Entry 9QB3 (electron microscopy, 3.90 A resolution); this record covers chains G and B of the 20 polymer chains in the assembly.

Chain G:
Molecule: H/ACA ribonucleoprotein complex subunit DKC1
Source organism: Homo sapiens
Notes: EC 5.4.99.-
UniProtKB: O60832 (DKC1_HUMAN); residues 1-514 here = UniProt positions 1-514
Sequence (514 residues; row label = number of the first residue in the row):
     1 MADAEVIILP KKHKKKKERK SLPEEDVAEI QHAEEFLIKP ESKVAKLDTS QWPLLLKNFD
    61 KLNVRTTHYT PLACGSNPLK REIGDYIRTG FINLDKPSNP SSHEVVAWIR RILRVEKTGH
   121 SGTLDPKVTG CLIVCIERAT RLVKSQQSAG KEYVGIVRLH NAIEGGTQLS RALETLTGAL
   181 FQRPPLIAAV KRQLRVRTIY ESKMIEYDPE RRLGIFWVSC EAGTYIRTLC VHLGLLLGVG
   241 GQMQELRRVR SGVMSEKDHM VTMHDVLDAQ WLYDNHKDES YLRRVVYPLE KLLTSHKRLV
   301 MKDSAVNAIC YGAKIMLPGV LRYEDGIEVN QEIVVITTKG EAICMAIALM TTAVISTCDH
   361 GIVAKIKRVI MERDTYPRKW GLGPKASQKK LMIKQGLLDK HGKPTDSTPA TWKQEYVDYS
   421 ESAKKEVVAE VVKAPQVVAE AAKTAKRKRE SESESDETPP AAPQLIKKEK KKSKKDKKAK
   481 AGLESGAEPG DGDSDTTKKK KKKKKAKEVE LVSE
Not modelled in the structure: 1-42, 396-514
From the paper describing this entry:
  - mutagenesis - R158W/R211A/R212A, R158W/R211D/R212D, R211D/R212D: decreased binding to incorporation into telomerase
  - mutagenesis - R158W, R211A/R212A: decreased binding to telomerase incorporation
  - mutagenesis - R158W/R211D/R212D: decreased binding to hTR

Chain B:
Molecule: hTR, human telomerase RNA
Source organism: Homo sapiens
Sequence (451 nucleotides; row label = number of the first residue in the row; note: 3 numbers in that range are skipped by the numbering (no residue carries them; nothing is unmodelled there); a row labelled like 397A-397C holds insertion residues (397A, then the next letters in order)):
     1 GGGUUGCGGA GGGUGGGCCU GGGAGGGGUG GUGGCCAUUU UUUGUCUAAC CCUAACUGAG
    61 AAGGGCGUAG GCGCCGUGCU UUUGCUCCCC GCGCGCUGUU UUUCUCGCUG ACUUUCAGCG
   121 GGCGGAAAAG CCUCGGCCUG CCGCCUUCCA CCGUUCAUUC UAGAGCAAAC AAAAAAUGUC
   181 AGCUGCUGGC CCGUUCGCCC CUCCCGGGGA CCUGCGGCGG GUCGCCUGCC CAGCCCCCGA
   241 ACCCCGCCUG GAGGCCGCGG UCGGCCCGGG GCUUCUCCGG AGGCACCCAC UGCCACCGCG
   301 AAGAGUUGGG CUCUGUCAGC CGCGGGUCUC UCGGGGGCGA GGGCGAGGUU CAGGCCUUUC
   361 AGGCCGCAGG AAGAGGAACG GAGCGAGUCC CCGC
   397 G
397A-397C CGC
   399 GGCGCGAUUC CCUGAGCUGU GGGACGUGCA CCCAGGACUC GGCUCACACA UGC
Not modelled in the structure: 1-17, 32-194, 248-321, 356-361, 397A-397C, 439, 451

Chain G / chain B interface:
Residue-residue contacts - 97 pairs, chain G then chain B:
  His-68(G) / G450(B)  stacking on the base
  Asn-99(G) / G400(B)  phosphate contact
  Asn-99(G) / C401(B)  phosphate contact
  His-103(G) / C394(B)  hydrogen bond to the base
  His-103(G) / C429(B)  hydrogen bond to the sugar
  Glu-104(G) / G399(B)  hydrogen bond to the base
  Glu-104(G) / G400(B)  hydrogen bond to the sugar
  Glu-104(G) / C429(B)  sugar contact
  Trp-108(G) / G400(B)  sugar contact
  Arg-110(G) / C430(B)  salt bridge to the phosphate
  Arg-111(G) / A428(B)  hydrogen bond to the sugar
  Arg-111(G) / C429(B)  salt bridge to the phosphate
  Lys-117(G) / A432(B)  phosphate contact
  Lys-117(G) / G433(B)  salt bridge to the phosphate
  Thr-118(G) / A432(B)  sugar contact
  Thr-140(G) / A432(B)  sugar contact
  Thr-140(G) / G433(B)  phosphate contact
  Arg-141(G) / G383(B)  phosphate contact
  Arg-141(G) / C384(B)  salt bridge to the phosphate
  Val-143(G) / G433(B)  sugar contact
  Lys-144(G) / G433(B)  sugar contact
  Lys-144(G) / G434(B)  sugar contact
  Gln-147(G) / A432(B)  base contact
  Pro-185(G) / G393(B)  base contact
  Ile-187(G) / C392(B)  base contact
  Ile-187(G) / G393(B)  sugar contact
  Arg-192(G) / C392(B)  salt bridge to the phosphate
  Arg-192(G) / G393(B)  salt bridge to the phosphate
  Arg-195(G) / C392(B)  salt bridge to the phosphate
  Tyr-225(G) / G393(B)  hydrogen bond to the phosphate
  Arg-227(G) / G393(B)  base contact
  Thr-228(G) / G393(B)  hydrogen bond to the base
  Met-301(G) / A448(B)  base contact
  Lys-302(G) / A448(B)  sugar contact
  Lys-302(G) / U449(B)  salt bridge to the phosphate
  Ser-304(G) / A448(B)  sugar contact
  Ser-304(G) / U449(B)  hydrogen bond to the phosphate
  Ala-305(G) / A448(B)  base contact
  Ala-308(G) / A446(B)  sugar contact
  Ala-308(G) / A448(B)  base contact
  Cys-310(G) / A382(B)  hydrogen bond to the sugar
  Tyr-311(G) / G381(B)  hydrogen bond to the base
  Tyr-311(G) / A382(B)  sugar contact
  Tyr-311(G) / C443(B)  sugar contact
  Tyr-311(G) / A444(B)  sugar contact
  Tyr-311(G) / A446(B)  hydrogen bond to the base
  Gly-312(G) / G381(B)  hydrogen bond to the sugar
  Gly-312(G) / A382(B)  sugar contact
  Gly-312(G) / A446(B)  base contact
  Ala-313(G) / A378(B)  base contact
  Ala-313(G) / A446(B)  base contact
  Ala-313(G) / A448(B)  base contact
  Lys-314(G) / A378(B)  hydrogen bond to the base
  Lys-314(G) / C379(B)  hydrogen bond to the base
  Lys-314(G) / G381(B)  salt bridge to the phosphate
  Lys-314(G) / A448(B)  hydrogen bond to the base
  Met-316(G) / A378(B)  base contact
  Met-316(G) / C447(B)  base contact
  Met-316(G) / A448(B)  hydrogen bond to the base
  Pro-318(G) / A377(B)  base contact
  Pro-318(G) / C447(B)  base contact
  Gly-319(G) / A448(B)  base contact
  Asp-359(G) / A377(B)  hydrogen bond to the base
  His-360(G) / A377(B)  salt bridge to the phosphate
  His-360(G) / C447(B)  base contact
  Gly-361(G) / C447(B)  hydrogen bond to the base
  Ile-362(G) / C379(B)  base contact
  Ile-366(G) / A382(B)  sugar contact
  Arg-368(G) / G383(B)  salt bridge to the phosphate
  Arg-368(G) / C384(B)  salt bridge to the phosphate
  Arg-368(G) / G434(B)  salt bridge to the phosphate
  Val-369(G) / A382(B)  phosphate contact
  Val-369(G) / G383(B)  hydrogen bond to the phosphate
  Arg-373(G) / G381(B)  base contact
  Arg-373(G) / A382(B)  hydrogen bond to the base
  Arg-373(G) / G383(B)  hydrogen bond to the sugar
  Arg-373(G) / C443(B)  hydrogen bond to the base
  Arg-378(G) / C443(B)  phosphate contact
  Arg-378(G) / A444(B)  salt bridge to the phosphate
  Lys-379(G) / U449(B)  base contact
  Trp-380(G) / A444(B)  phosphate contact
  Trp-380(G) / C445(B)  hydrogen bond to the phosphate
  Trp-380(G) / A446(B)  sugar contact
  Trp-380(G) / C447(B)  phosphate contact
  Trp-380(G) / A448(B)  base contact
  Gly-381(G) / A446(B)  phosphate contact
  Gly-381(G) / C447(B)  hydrogen bond to the phosphate
  Leu-382(G) / U449(B)  sugar contact
  Gly-383(G) / A448(B)  phosphate contact
  Gly-383(G) / U449(B)  sugar contact
  Pro-384(G) / A448(B)  phosphate contact
  Lys-385(G) / A377(B)  base contact
  Lys-385(G) / C447(B)  sugar contact
  Lys-385(G) / A448(B)  hydrogen bond to the phosphate
  Ala-386(G) / C447(B)  phosphate contact
  Ala-386(G) / A448(B)  hydrogen bond to the phosphate
  Lys-389(G) / A378(B)  phosphate contact
Other interface residues (no listed pair), chain G (63 interface residues in all): Thr-70, Pro-100, Ala-107, Gly-119, His-120, Thr-123, Asp-125, Gly-223, Ile-309, Ile-315, Lys-367
Other interface residues (no listed pair), chain B (31 interface residues in all): G380, C391, C431, A435

Summary:
63 residues of chain G and 31 residues of chain B are in contact; the contacts include 26 hydrogen bonds, 14
salt bridges and 1 aromatic stacking contact. Polar contacts include His-103(G)/C394(B), Glu-104(G)/G399(B)
and Thr-228(G)/G393(B). The paper reports that R158W/R211A/R212A, R158W/R211D/R212D and R211D/R212D of chain G
reduce binding to incorporation into telomerase; R158W and R211A/R212A of chain G reduce binding to telomerase
incorporation.
Chain G is H/ACA ribonucleoprotein complex subunit DKC1 and chain B is hTR, human telomerase RNA, both from
Homo sapiens; the structure, Dimer structure of H/ACA RNP lobe of human telomerase, was determined by electron
microscopy together with 9QAX, 9QAY, 9QAZ and 9QB2 from the same study.
